6B8O - chains B and E of the 6 polymer chains in the assembly; structure by X-ray diffraction, 2.20 A resolution.

== Chain B (and E) ==
Name: Triggering receptor expressed on myeloid cells 2
From: Homo sapiens
Notes: chain E of this document is another copy of the same molecule, construct and numbering; everything in this record applies to it too
UniProt: Q9NZC2 (TREM2_HUMAN); residue numbers follow UniProt; this construct covers 19-174
Chain sequence (169 residues; each row starts with the number of its first residue):
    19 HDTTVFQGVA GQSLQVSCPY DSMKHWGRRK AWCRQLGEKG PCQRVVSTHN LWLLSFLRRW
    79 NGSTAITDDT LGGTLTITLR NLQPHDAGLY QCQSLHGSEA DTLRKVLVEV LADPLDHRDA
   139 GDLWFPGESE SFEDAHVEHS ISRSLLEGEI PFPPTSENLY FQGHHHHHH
Disordered / not traced: 19, 55-58, 131-187 (chain E: 19-20, 54-58, 131-187)
Disulfides: Cys-36/Cys-110
Glycans and other covalent adducts: N-acetylglucosamine (NAG) linked to Asn-79
Differences from the reference sequence: conflict Asp-20 (Asn in Q9NZC2); expression tag (175-187)
Small-molecule neighbours: 1,2-dicaproyl-sn-phosphatidyl-L-serine (PSF): His-67, Asn-68, Leu-69, Leu-72, Phe-74, Leu-75, Arg-77
What the authors report for this chain:
  - post-translational modification sites: Asn-79
  - binding site for 1,2-dicaproyl-sn-phosphatidyl-L-serine: Ser-40, Met-41, Trp-44, His-67, Asn-68, Leu-69, Arg-77, Thr-88, Leu-89
  - disease-associated variants - R47H (Tm change 10 degC): decreased stability
  - disease-associated variants - R47H: decreased binding to PS
  - disease-associated variants - R47H: decreased signaling in response to PS
  - disease-associated variants - R47H: decreased expression

== How chain B and chain E interact ==
Residue-residue contacts (8; chain B residue first):
  His-67(B) / Leu-89(E)
  Asn-68(B) / Ser-40(E)
  Asn-68(B) / Met-41(E)
  Leu-69(B) / Met-41(E)  hydrophobic
  Arg-76(B) / Leu-89(E)
  Arg-77(B) / Ser-40(E)  hydrogen bond
  Arg-77(B) / Leu-89(E)  hydrogen bond (side chain-backbone)
  Arg-77(B) / Gly-90(E)
Interface residues without a listed pair, chain B (6 interface residues in all): Trp-78
Interface residues without a listed pair, chain E (5 interface residues in all): Asp-39

== Overview ==
6 residues of chain B face 5 of chain E across their interface; the contacts include 2 hydrogen bonds. Polar
contacts include Arg-77(B)/Ser-40(E) and Arg-77(B)/Leu-89(E). Ligands of chain B:
1,2-dicaproyl-sn-phosphatidyl-L-serine. N-acetylglucosamine is covalently linked to Asn-79(B). From the paper:
a binding site for 1,2-dicaproyl-sn-phosphatidyl-L-serine at Ser-40(B), Met-41(B) and Trp-44(B) among others;
R47H of chain B reduces stability.
Both chains are Triggering receptor expressed on myeloid cells 2 (Homo sapiens). Entry 6B8O (WT Ig-like V
Domain with Phosphatidylserine) was determined by X-ray diffraction together with 5UD7 and 5UD8 from the same
study.
